PDB entry 4JI5 | X-ray diffraction, 3.85 A resolution | chains A and J of the 21 polymer chains in the assembly

# Chain A
Molecule: 16S rRNA
Organism: Thermus thermophilus
Sequence (1522 nucleotides; numbered 0 to 1544 plus 19 insertion-coded residues; 42 numbers in that range are skipped by the numbering (no residue carries them; nothing is unmodelled there); the number before each row is that of its first residue; a row labelled like 190A-190L holds insertion residues (190A, then the next letters in order); numbering starts at 0):
     0 UUUGUUGGAG AGUUUGAUCC UGGCUCAGGG UGAACGCUGG CGGCGUGCCU AAGACAUGCA
    60 AGUCGUGCGG G
    73 CCGCGGGGUU UU
    88 ACUCCG
    95 UGGUC
   101 AGCGGCGGAC GGGUGAGUAA CGCGUGGGU
  129A G
   130 ACCUACCCGG AAGAGGGGGA CAACCCGGGG AAACUCGGGC UAAUCCCCCA UGUGGACCCG
   190 C
190A-190L CCCUUGGGGUGU
   191 GUCCAAAGGG CUUU
   216 GCCCGCUUCC GGAUGGGCCC GCGUCCCAUC AGCUAGUUGG UGGGGUAAUG GCCCACCAAG
   276 GCGACGACGG GUAGCCGGUC UGAGAGGAUG GCCGGCCACA GGGGCACUGA GACACGGGCC
   336 CCACUCCUAC GGGAGGCAGC AGUUAGGAAU CUUCCGCAAU GGGCGCAAGC CUGACGGAGC
   396 GACGCCGCUU GGAGGAAGAA GCCCUUCGGG GUGUAAACUC CUGAA
   442 CCCGGGACGA AACCCCCGAC GA
   474 GGGGACUGAC GGUACCGGG
   494 GUAAUAGCGC CGGCCAACUC CGUGCCAGCA GCCGCGGUAA UACGGAGGGC GCGAGCGUUA
   554 CCCGGAUUCA CUGGGCGUAA AGGGCGUGUA GGCGGCCUGG GGCGUCCCAU GUGAAAGACC
   614 ACGGCUCAAC CGUGGGGGAG CGUGGGAUAC GCUCAGGCUA GACGGUGGGA GAGGGUGGUG
   674 GAAUUCCCGG AGUAGCGGUG AAAUGCGCAG AUACCGGGAG GAACGCCGAU GGCGAAGGCA
   734 GCCACCUGGU CCACCCGUGA CGCUGAGGCG CGAAAGCGUG GGGAGCAAAC CGGAUUAGAU
   794 ACCCGGGUAG UCCACGCCCU AAACGAUGCG CGCUAGGUCU CUGGGUCU
   848 CCUGGGGGCC GAAGCUAACG CGUUAAGCGC GCCGCCUGGG GAGUACGGCC GCAAGGCUGA
   908 AACUCAAAGG AAUUGACGGG GGCCCGCACA AGCGGUGGAG CAUGUGGUUU AAUUCGAAGX
   968 AACGCGAAGA ACCUUACCAG GCCUUGACAU GCUAGG
 1003A G
  1004 AACCCGGGUG AAAGCCUGGG GUGCCCC
1030A-1030D GCGA
  1031 GGGGAGCCCU AGCACAGGUG CUGCAUGGCC GUCGUCAGCU CGUGCCGUGA GGUGUUGGGU
  1091 UAAGUCCCGC AACGAGCGCA ACCCCCGCCG UUAGUUGCCA GCGGUUCGGC CGGGCACUCU
  1151 AACGGGACUG CCCGCGAAA
  1171 GCGGGAGGAA GGAGGGGACG ACGUCUGGUC AGCAUGGCCC UUACGGCCUG GGCGACACAC
  1231 GUGCUACAAU GCCCACUACA AAGCGAUGCC ACCCGGCAAC GGGGAGCUAA UCGCAAAAAG
  1291 GUGGGCCCAG UUCGGAUUGG GGUCUGCAAC CCGACCCCAU GAAGCCGGAA UCGCUAGUAA
  1351 UCGCGGAUCA G
 1361A C
  1362 CAUGCCGCGG UGAAUACGUU CCCGGGCCUU GUACACACXG CCXGUXACGC CAUGGGAGCG
  1422 GGCUCUACCC GAAGUCGCCG GG
  1446 AGCCUACGGG
  1459 CAGGCGCCGA GGGUAGGGCC CGUGACUGGG GCGAAGUCGU AACAAGGUAG CUGUACCGGA
  1519 AGGUGCGGCU GGAUCCACUC CUUUCU
Unresolved in the structure: 0-2, 1534-1538
Construct notes: conflict C1534 (A2157 in M26923.1), A1535 (C2158 in M26923.1)
Modified / non-standard residues: PSU (pseudouridine-5'-monophosphate) at position 516, 7MG (7N-methyl-8-hydroguanosine-5'-monophosphate) at position 527, M2G (N2-dimethylguanosine-5'-monophosphate) at position 966, 5MC (5-methylcytidine-5'-monophosphate) at position 967, 2MG (2N-methylguanosine-5'-monophosphate) at position 1207, 5MC (5-methylcytidine-5'-monophosphate) at position 1400, 4OC (4n,o2'-methylcytidine-5'-monophosphate) at position 1402, 5MC (5-methylcytidine-5'-monophosphate) at position 1404, 5MC (5-methylcytidine-5'-monophosphate) at position 1407, UR3 (3-methyluridine-5'-monophoshate) at position 1498, MA6 (6N-dimethyladenosine-5'-monophoshate) at position 1518, MA6 (6N-dimethyladenosine-5'-monophoshate) at position 1519, PSU (pseudouridine-5'-monophosphate) at position 1540, PSU (pseudouridine-5'-monophosphate) at position 1541
Bound ions: Mg2+ site 1: G3 (shared with 1 residue of chain D); Mg2+ site 2: U12, G22; Mg2+ site 3 near G21 (its only coordinating residue here); Mg2+ site 4: A59, C386; Mg2+ site 5: G61, U62; Mg2+ site 6: G69, G70, U98; Mg2+ site 7: G117, G289; Mg2+ site 8: G124, U125, G236; Mg2+ site 9 near U129 (its only coordinating residue here); Mg2+ site 10 near G157 (its only coordinating residue here); Mg2+ site 11 near G167 (its only coordinating residue here); Mg2+ site 12: C174, C175; 69 more Mg2+ sites not listed
What the authors report for this chain:
  - contacts within the chain: G1410-C1490
  - mutagenesis - C1490U: increased growth

# Chain J
Molecule: Ribosomal protein S10
Organism: Thermus thermophilus
UniProt: Q5SHN7 (RS10_THET8); residue numbers follow UniProt; this construct covers 1-105
Amino-acid sequence (105 residues; numbered 1 to 105; the number before each row is that of its first residue):
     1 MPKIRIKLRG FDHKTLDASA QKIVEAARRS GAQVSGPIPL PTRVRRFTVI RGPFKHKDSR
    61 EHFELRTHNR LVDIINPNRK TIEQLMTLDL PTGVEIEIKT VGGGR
Unresolved in the structure: 1-2, 101-105

# How chain A and chain J interact
Contacting residue pairs - 77 pairs, chain A then chain J:
  G963(A) - Phe54(J)  base contact
  A964(A) - Phe54(J)  sugar contact
  A964(A) - Lys55(J)  hydrogen bond to the sugar
  A969(A) - Lys55(J)  salt bridge to the phosphate
  C972(A) - Lys55(J)  sugar contact
  C972(A) - His56(J)  sugar contact
  C972(A) - Lys57(J)  salt bridge to the phosphate
  G973(A) - Phe54(J)  base contact
  G973(A) - Lys55(J)  hydrogen bond to the sugar
  G973(A) - Lys57(J)  salt bridge to the phosphate
  A975(A) - Thr48(J)  base contact
  A975(A) - Lys57(J)  salt bridge to the phosphate
  A975(A) - Arg60(J)  base contact
  G1058(A) - Pro53(J)  base contact
  C1059(A) - Arg51(J)  hydrogen bond to the sugar
  C1059(A) - Gly52(J)  sugar contact
  C1059(A) - Pro53(J)  base contact
  C1060(A) - Arg51(J)  sugar contact
  C1060(A) - Gly52(J)  sugar contact
  C1060(A) - His56(J)  sugar contact
  G1061(A) - Arg51(J)  phosphate contact
  G1061(A) - His56(J)  hydrogen bond to the sugar
  G1061(A) - Ser59(J)  phosphate contact
  A1123(A) - Ser35(J)  phosphate contact
  A1123(A) - Gly36(J)  hydrogen bond to the sugar
  A1123(A) - Pro37(J)  sugar contact
  A1123(A) - Ile38(J)  sugar contact
  A1123(A) - Pro39(J)  base contact
  G1124(A) - Gln33(J)  hydrogen bond to the phosphate
  G1124(A) - Ser35(J)  phosphate contact
  G1124(A) - Gly36(J)  phosphate contact
  G1124(A) - Ile38(J)  sugar contact
  U1125(A) - Ile38(J)  phosphate contact
  U1125(A) - Leu71(J)  base contact
  U1125(A) - Asp73(J)  base contact
  U1150(A) - Pro39(J)  hydrogen bond to the sugar
  U1150(A) - Leu40(J)  hydrogen bond to the sugar
  U1150(A) - Pro41(J)  phosphate contact
  A1151(A) - Pro39(J)  sugar contact
  A1151(A) - Leu40(J)  sugar contact
  A1151(A) - Pro41(J)  phosphate contact
  A1151(A) - Thr42(J)  hydrogen bond to the phosphate
  A1151(A) - Arg70(J)  phosphate contact
  A1152(A) - His13(J)  sugar contact
  A1152(A) - Asp17(J)  sugar contact
  A1152(A) - His68(J)  salt bridge to the phosphate
  A1152(A) - Arg70(J)  salt bridge to the phosphate
  C1153(A) - His13(J)  salt bridge to the phosphate
  C1189(A) - Arg51(J)  salt bridge to the phosphate
  C1189(A) - Glu61(J)  phosphate contact
  G1197(A) - His56(J)  base contact
  G1198(A) - Phe54(J)  sugar contact
  G1198(A) - Lys55(J)  sugar contact
  U1199(A) - Phe54(J)  sugar contact
  G1202(A) - Pro53(J)  base contact
  G1253(A) - Val44(J)  phosphate contact
  G1253(A) - Arg46(J)  salt bridge to the phosphate
  C1254(A) - Arg43(J)  base contact
  C1254(A) - Val44(J)  phosphate contact
  C1254(A) - Arg45(J)  salt bridge to the phosphate
  G1255(A) - Arg43(J)  hydrogen bond to the base
  G1255(A) - Arg45(J)  salt bridge to the phosphate
  U1278(A) - Lys99(J)  sugar contact
  A1279(A) - Lys7(J)  sugar contact
  A1279(A) - Arg9(J)  salt bridge to the phosphate
  A1279(A) - Arg43(J)  hydrogen bond to the base
  A1279(A) - Lys99(J)  salt bridge to the phosphate
  A1280(A) - Lys7(J)  salt bridge to the phosphate
  A1280(A) - Leu40(J)  phosphate contact
  A1280(A) - Pro41(J)  base contact
  U1281(A) - Lys7(J)  hydrogen bond to the base
  C1366(A) - Arg60(J)  hydrogen bond to the sugar
  C1367(A) - Thr48(J)  hydrogen bond to the sugar
  C1367(A) - Arg60(J)  salt bridge to the phosphate
  C1367(A) - His62(J)  sugar contact
  G1368(A) - Arg46(J)  sugar contact
  G1368(A) - His62(J)  salt bridge to the phosphate
Also at the interface, not in a pair above, chain A (34 interface residues in all): A1252, G1365
Also at the interface, not in a pair above, chain J (36 interface residues in all): Arg5, Asp58

# Summary
Chain A and chain J form an interface of 34 and 36 residues respectively; the contacts include 14 hydrogen
bonds and 16 salt bridges. Polar contacts include G1255(A)-Arg43(J), A1279(A)-Arg43(J) and U1281(A)-Lys7(J).
U12(A) and G22(A) coordinate Mg2+ site 2. The paper reports that C1490U of chain A increases growth; contacts
within the chain involving C1490(A) and G1410(A).
Here chain A is 16S rRNA and chain J is Ribosomal protein S10, both from Thermus thermophilus. Entry 4JI5
(Crystal Structure of 30S ribosomal subunit from Thermus thermophilus) was determined by X-ray diffraction
together with 4JI0, 4JI1, 4JI2, 4JI3, 4JI4, 4JI6, 4JI7 and 4JI8 from the same study.
